PDB entry 7XF7 | X-ray diffraction, 1.55 A resolution | chain A

Chain A:
Molecule: Lysozyme C
From: Homo sapiens
Notes: EC 3.2.1.17
UniProtKB: P61626 (LYSC_HUMAN); residue numbers follow UniProt; this construct covers 19-148
Amino-acid sequence (130 residues; each row starts with the number of its first residue):
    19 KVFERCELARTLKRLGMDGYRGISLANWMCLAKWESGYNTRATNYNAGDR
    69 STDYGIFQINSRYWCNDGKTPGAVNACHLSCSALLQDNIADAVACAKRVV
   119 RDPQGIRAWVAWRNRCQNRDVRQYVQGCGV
Disulfides: Cys24-Cys146, Cys48-Cys134, Cys83-Cys99, Cys95-Cys113
Swiss-Prot annotation at these positions:
  - active site: Glu53, Asp71
  - natural variant: Ile74 (I74T: In AMYLD5), Asp85 (D85H: In AMYLD5)

Summary:
Curated annotation (UniProt) lists active-site residues Glu53 and Asp71.
Chain A is Lysozyme C (Homo sapiens); the structure, Crystal Structure of Human Lysozyme Complexed with
N-Acetyl-alpha-D-Glucosamine, was determined by X-ray diffraction, deposited together with 7XF6 and 7XF8.
